1DT5 - chain A; structure by X-ray diffraction, 2.40 A resolution.

# Chain A
Protein: Lipase
From: Thermomyces lanuginosus
Notes: EC 3.1.1.3
UniProtKB: O59952 (LIP_THELA); residues 1-269 here correspond to UniProt positions 23-291 (UniProt number = residue number + 22)
Amino-acid sequence (269 residues; numbered 1 to 269; the number before each row is that of its first residue):
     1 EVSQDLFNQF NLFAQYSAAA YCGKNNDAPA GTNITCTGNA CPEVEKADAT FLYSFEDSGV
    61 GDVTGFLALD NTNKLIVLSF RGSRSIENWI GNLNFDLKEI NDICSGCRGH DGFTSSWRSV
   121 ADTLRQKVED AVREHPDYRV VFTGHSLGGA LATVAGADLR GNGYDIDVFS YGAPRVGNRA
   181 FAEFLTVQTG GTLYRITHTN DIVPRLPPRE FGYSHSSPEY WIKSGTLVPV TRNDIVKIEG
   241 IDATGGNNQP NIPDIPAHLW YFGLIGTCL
Disulfides: Cys-22/Cys-268, Cys-36/Cys-41, Cys-104/Cys-107
UniProt features mapped onto this chain:
  - active site: Ser-146 (Nucleophile), Asp-201 (Charge relay system), His-258 (Charge relay system)

# In short
UniProt lists 3 active-site residues.
Chain A is Lipase (Thermomyces lanuginosus); the structure, The structural origins of interfacial activation
in thermomyces (humicola) lanuginosa lipase, was determined by X-ray diffraction (same publication as 1DT3,
1DTE, 1DU4 and 1EIN).
